4P75 - chains B and D of the 4 polymer chains in the assembly; structure by X-ray diffraction, 2.96 A resolution.

== Chain B ==
Name: Phenylalanine--tRNA ligase beta subunit
Organism: Pseudomonas aeruginosa
Notes: EC 6.1.1.20
UniProt: Q9I0A4 (SYFB_PSEAE); residues 1-792 here = UniProt positions 1-792
Amino-acid sequence (792 residues; row label = number of the first residue in the row):
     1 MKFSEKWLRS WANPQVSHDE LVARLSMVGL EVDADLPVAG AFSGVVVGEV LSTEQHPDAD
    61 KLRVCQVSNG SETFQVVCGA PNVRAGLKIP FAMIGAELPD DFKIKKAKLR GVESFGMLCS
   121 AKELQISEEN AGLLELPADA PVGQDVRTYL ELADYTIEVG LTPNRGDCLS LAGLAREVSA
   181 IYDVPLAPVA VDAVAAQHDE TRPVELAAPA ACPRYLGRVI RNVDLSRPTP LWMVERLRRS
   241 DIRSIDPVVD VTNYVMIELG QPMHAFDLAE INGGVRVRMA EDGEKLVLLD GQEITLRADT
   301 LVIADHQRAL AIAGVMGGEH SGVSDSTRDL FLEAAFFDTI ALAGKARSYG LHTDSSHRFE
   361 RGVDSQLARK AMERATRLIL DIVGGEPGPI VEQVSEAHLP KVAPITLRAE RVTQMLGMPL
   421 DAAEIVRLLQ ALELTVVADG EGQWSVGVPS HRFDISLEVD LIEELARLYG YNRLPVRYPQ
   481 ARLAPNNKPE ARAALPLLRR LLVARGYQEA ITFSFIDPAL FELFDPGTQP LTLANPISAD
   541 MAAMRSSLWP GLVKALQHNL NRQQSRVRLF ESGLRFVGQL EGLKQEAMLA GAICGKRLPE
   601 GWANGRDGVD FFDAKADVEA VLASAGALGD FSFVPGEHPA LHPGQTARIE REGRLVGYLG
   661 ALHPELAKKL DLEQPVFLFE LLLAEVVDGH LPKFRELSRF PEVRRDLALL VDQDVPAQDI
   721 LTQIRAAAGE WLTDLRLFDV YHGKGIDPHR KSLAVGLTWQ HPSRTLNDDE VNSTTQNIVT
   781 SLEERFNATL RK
Not modelled in the structure: 792
Curated features (UniProtKB/Swiss-Prot):
  - binding site (Mg(2+)): Asp454, Asp460, Glu463, Glu464

== Chain D ==
Name: Phenylalanine--tRNA ligase alpha subunit
Organism: Pseudomonas aeruginosa
Notes: EC 6.1.1.20
UniProt: Q9I0A3 (SYFA_PSEAE); residues -78 to 259 here correspond to UniProt positions 1-338 (UniProt number = residue number + 79)
Amino-acid sequence (338 residues; row label = number of the first residue in the row; numbers below 1 keep their minus sign (Met-78 is residue -78)):
   -78 MENLDALVSQ ALEAVRHTED VNALEQIRVH YLGKKGELTQ VMKTLGDLPA EERPKVGALI
   -18 NVAKEKVQDV LNARKTELEG AALAARLAAE RIDVTLPGRG QLSGGLHPVT RTLERIEQCF
    42 SRIGYEVAEG PEVEDDYHNF EALNIPGHHP ARAMHDTFYF NANMLLRTHT SPVQVRTMES
   102 QQPPIRIVCP GRVYRCDSDL THSPMFHQVE GLLVDEGVSF ADLKGTIEEF LRAFFEKQLE
   162 VRFRPSFFPF TEPSAEVDIQ CVICSGNGCR VCKQTGWLEV MGCGMVHPNV LRMSNIDPEK
   222 FQGFAFGMGA ERLAMLRYGV NDLRLFFDND LRFLGQFR
Not modelled in the structure: -78 to 7, 188-196
Curated features (UniProtKB/Swiss-Prot):
  - binding site (Mg(2+)): Glu173
Small-molecule neighbours: 2NM (3-(3-methoxyphenyl)-5-(trifluoromethyl)-1H-pyrazole): Leu64, Ser92, Gln95, Val96, Met99, Glu131, Leu133, Phe169, Phe171, Thr172, Gly203, Cys204, Gly205, Val207, Val211, Ala226, Phe227, Gly228
From the paper describing this entry:
  - binding site for 2NM: Gln95, Glu131

== Interface between chain B and chain D ==
Pairs across the interface (160; chain B residue first):
  Ser26(B) - Arg165(D)
  Met27(B) - Arg163(D)
  Met27(B) - Arg165(D)
  Met27(B) - Pro166(D)
  Val28(B) - Pro166(D)
  Gly29(B) - Pro166(D)
  Glu31(B) - Arg165(D)  salt bridge
  Glu31(B) - Glu177(D)
  Thr162(B) - Phe168(D)
  Pro163(B) - Phe168(D)  hydrophobic
  Asn164(B) - Phe168(D)
  Ala343(B) - His69(D)
  Arg347(B) - His69(D)  hydrogen bond (side chain-backbone)
  Arg347(B) - Pro71(D)
  Arg408(B) - Glu220(D)  salt bridge
  Arg411(B) - Gln223(D)
  Gln414(B) - Val139(D)  hydrogen bond (side chain-backbone)
  Gln414(B) - Ser140(D)
  Met415(B) - Ser140(D)
  Met415(B) - Phe141(D)  hydrogen bond (backbone-backbone)
  Met415(B) - Pro174(D)
  Met415(B) - Met206(D)  hydrophobic
  Val459(B) - Glu173(D)
  Asp460(B) - Glu173(D)
  Glu463(B) - Glu173(D)
  Arg467(B) - Pro166(D)
  Tyr471(B) - Phe141(D)  hydrophobic
  Tyr471(B) - Lys145(D)  hydrogen bond (backbone-side chain)
  Tyr471(B) - Phe164(D)
  Tyr471(B) - Arg165(D)
  Tyr471(B) - Pro166(D)  hydrophobic
  Tyr471(B) - Pro174(D)
  Tyr471(B) - Ser175(D)  hydrogen bond (side chain-backbone)
  Tyr471(B) - Ala176(D)  hydrophobic
  Asn472(B) - Lys145(D)
  Asn472(B) - Arg163(D)
  Asn472(B) - Phe164(D)  hydrogen bond (side chain-backbone)
  Leu474(B) - Phe141(D)  hydrophobic
  Leu474(B) - Lys145(D)  hydrogen bond (backbone-side chain)
  Pro475(B) - Ala142(D)
  Pro475(B) - Lys145(D)
  Val476(B) - Ala142(D)
  Val476(B) - Lys145(D)
  Val476(B) - Gly146(D)
  Val476(B) - Glu149(D)
  Arg477(B) - Gly138(D)  hydrogen bond (side chain-backbone)
  Arg477(B) - Ser140(D)
  Arg477(B) - Ala142(D)  hydrogen bond (backbone-backbone)
  Arg477(B) - Asp143(D)  salt bridge
  Arg477(B) - Gly146(D)
  Tyr478(B) - Asp143(D)
  Tyr478(B) - Gly146(D)
  Tyr478(B) - Glu149(D)
  Tyr478(B) - Glu150(D)  hydrogen bond
  Pro479(B) - Asp143(D)
  Pro479(B) - Thr147(D)
  Pro479(B) - Phe225(D)  hydrophobic
  Gln480(B) - Asp136(D)
  Ala481(B) - Arg107(D)
  Leu483(B) - Ile44(D)
  Leu483(B) - Arg107(D)
  Asn486(B) - Glu47(D)
  Pro496(B) - Glu35(D)
  Arg499(B) - Leu27(D)
  Arg499(B) - Thr31(D)
  Arg499(B) - Glu35(D)  salt bridge
  Arg500(B) - Leu27(D)
  Arg500(B) - Glu35(D)  salt bridge
  Val503(B) - Ser24(D)
  Val503(B) - Gly25(D)  hydrogen bond (backbone-backbone)
  Val503(B) - Gly26(D)
  Val503(B) - Leu27(D)  hydrophobic
  Ala504(B) - Ser24(D)
  Arg505(B) - Gln22(D)  hydrogen bond (backbone-side chain)
  Gly506(B) - Gln22(D)
  Gly506(B) - Leu23(D)
  Gly506(B) - Gly25(D)
  Tyr507(B) - Gly25(D)
  Tyr507(B) - Gly26(D)  hydrogen bond (backbone-backbone)
  Gln508(B) - Gly25(D)
  Gln508(B) - Gly26(D)  hydrogen bond (side chain-backbone)
  Gln508(B) - Leu252(D)
  Gln508(B) - Leu255(D)
  Gln508(B) - Arg259(D)
  Glu509(B) - Gly26(D)  hydrogen bond (backbone-backbone)
  Glu509(B) - Leu27(D)
  Glu509(B) - His28(D)  hydrogen bond (side chain-backbone)
  Glu509(B) - Thr31(D)  hydrogen bond
  Glu509(B) - Leu255(D)
  Ala510(B) - Asn250(D)
  Ile511(B) - His28(D)
  Ile511(B) - Thr31(D)
  Ile511(B) - Arg113(D)
  Ile511(B) - His128(D)
  Ile511(B) - Asn250(D)  hydrogen bond (backbone-side chain)
  Thr512(B) - Arg113(D)  hydrogen bond (backbone-side chain)
  Thr512(B) - Met126(D)
  Thr512(B) - Asn250(D)
  Phe513(B) - Ser124(D)
  Phe513(B) - Pro125(D)  hydrophobic
  Phe513(B) - Met126(D)  hydrophobic
  Phe513(B) - Arg245(D)
  Phe513(B) - Phe248(D)  hydrophobic
  Ser514(B) - Arg113(D)
  Ser514(B) - Tyr115(D)  hydrogen bond
  Ser514(B) - Met126(D)
  Phe515(B) - Leu87(D)  hydrophobic
  Phe515(B) - Tyr115(D)  hydrophobic
  Phe515(B) - Pro125(D)  hydrophobic
  Leu531(B) - Phe81(D)  hydrophobic
  Thr532(B) - Phe81(D)
  Leu533(B) - Phe79(D)  hydrophobic
  Leu533(B) - Tyr80(D)
  Leu533(B) - Phe81(D)  hydrophobic
  Ala534(B) - Tyr80(D)  hydrogen bond (backbone-backbone)
  Ala534(B) - Phe81(D)
  Asn535(B) - Met75(D)  hydrogen bond (side chain-backbone)
  Asn535(B) - Thr78(D)  hydrogen bond (side chain-backbone)
  Asn535(B) - Phe79(D)
  Asn535(B) - Tyr80(D)  hydrogen bond (side chain-backbone)
  Asn535(B) - Cys117(D)
  Ile537(B) - Phe79(D)
  Ile537(B) - Cys117(D)
  Ile537(B) - Ser119(D)
  Met544(B) - Phe81(D)  hydrophobic
  Arg545(B) - Arg113(D)
  Ala555(B) - Asn250(D)
  His558(B) - Asp249(D)
  Asn559(B) - Asn250(D)
  Asn559(B) - Asp251(D)
  Asn559(B) - Leu252(D)
  Arg562(B) - Asp251(D)
  Arg562(B) - Arg253(D)  hydrogen bond (backbone-side chain)
  Gln563(B) - Arg253(D)
  Gln564(B) - Leu252(D)
  Gln564(B) - Arg253(D)  hydrogen bond
  Arg566(B) - Gln22(D)  hydrogen bond
  Val567(B) - Leu252(D)  hydrophobic
  Arg568(B) - Gln22(D)
  Leu569(B) - Leu252(D)  hydrophobic
  Glu571(B) - Arg113(D)  salt bridge
  Ser572(B) - Arg113(D)  hydrogen bond (backbone-side chain)
  Leu574(B) - Glu53(D)
  Phe576(B) - Glu53(D)
  Phe576(B) - Val54(D)  hydrophobic
  Leu580(B) - Phe81(D)  hydrophobic
  Leu580(B) - Asn82(D)
  Leu580(B) - Met85(D)  hydrophobic
  Leu583(B) - Val54(D)  hydrophobic
  Gln585(B) - Pro52(D)
  Gln585(B) - Glu53(D)  hydrogen bond (side chain-backbone)
  Gln585(B) - Val54(D)  hydrogen bond (side chain-backbone)
  Leu598(B) - Gly21(D)
  Leu598(B) - Gln22(D)
  Pro599(B) - Gly21(D)
  Trp602(B) - Leu17(D)
  Trp602(B) - Pro18(D)  hydrogen bond (side chain-backbone)
  Ala603(B) - Arg20(D)  hydrogen bond (backbone-side chain)
  Asn604(B) - Arg20(D)
  Asn604(B) - Gly21(D)  hydrogen bond (side chain-backbone)
Also at the interface, not in a pair above, chain B (84 interface residues in all): Leu416, Gly417, Leu457, Arg482, Pro536, Phe570, Gly573, Arg597
Also at the interface, not in a pair above, chain D (83 interface residues in all): Val30, Gly45, His70, Leu134, Val162, Ser167, Glu200, His208, Pro209, Phe247, Gly256

== In short ==
The interface between chain B and chain D involves 84 residues on one side and 83 on the other; the contacts
include 33 hydrogen bonds and 6 salt bridges. Polar pairs include Glu31(B)-Arg165(D), Arg408(B)-Glu220(D) and
Arg477(B)-Asp143(D). Ligands of chain D: compound 2NM. From the paper: a binding site for 2NM at Gln95(D) and
Glu131(D).
Chain B is Phenylalanine--tRNA ligase beta subunit and chain D is Phenylalanine--tRNA ligase alpha subunit,
both from Pseudomonas aeruginosa; the structure, PheRS in complex with compound 4a, was determined by X-ray
diffraction (same publication as 4P71, 4P72 and 4P74).
